Entry 4F7P (X-ray diffraction, 1.90 A resolution); this record covers chains A and B of the 3 polymer chains in the assembly.

# Chain A
Protein: HLA class I histocompatibility antigen, A-24 alpha chain
Source organism: Homo sapiens
UniProt: P05534 (1A24_HUMAN); residues 1-274 here correspond to UniProt positions 25-298 (UniProt number = residue number + 24)
Sequence (275 residues; each row starts with the number of its first residue; numbering starts at 0):
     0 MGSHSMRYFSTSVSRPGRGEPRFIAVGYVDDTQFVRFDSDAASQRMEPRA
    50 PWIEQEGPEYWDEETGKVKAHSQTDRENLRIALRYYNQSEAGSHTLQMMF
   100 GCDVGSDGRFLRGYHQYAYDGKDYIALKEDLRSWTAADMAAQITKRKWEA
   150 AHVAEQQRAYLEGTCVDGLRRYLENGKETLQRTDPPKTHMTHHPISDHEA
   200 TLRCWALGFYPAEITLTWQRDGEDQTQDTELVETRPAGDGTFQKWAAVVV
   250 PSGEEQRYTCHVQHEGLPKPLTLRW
Unresolved in the structure: 0
Cystine bridges: C101-C164, C203-C259
Sequence notes: initiating methionine (0)

# Chain B
Protein: Beta-2-microglobulin
Source organism: Homo sapiens
UniProt: P61769 (B2MG_HUMAN); residues 1-99 here correspond to UniProt positions 21-119 (UniProt number = residue number + 20)
Sequence (100 residues; each row starts with the number of its first residue; numbering starts at 0):
     0 MIQRTPKIQVYSRHPAENGKSNFLNCYVSGFHPSDIEVDLLKNGERIEKV
    50 EHSDLSFSKDWSFYLLYYTEFTPTEKDEYACRVNHVTLSQPKIVKWDRDM
Unresolved in the structure: 0
Cystine bridges: C25-C80
Sequence notes: initiating methionine (0)
UniProt features mapped onto this chain:
  - modified residue: Q2 (Pyrrolidone carboxylic acid)
  - glycosylation: I1 (N-linked (Glc) (glycation) isoleucine), K19 (N-linked (Glc) (glycation) lysine), K41 (N-linked (Glc) (glycation) lysine), K48 (N-linked (Glc) (glycation) lysine), K58 (N-linked (Glc) (glycation) lysine), K91 (N-linked (Glc) (glycation) lysine), K94 (N-linked (Glc) (glycation) lysine)

# Chain A / chain B interface
Pairs across the interface (51; chain A residue first):
  F8(A) with S55(B); F56(B), hydrophobic
  S9(A) with F56(B)
  T10(A) with L54(B); F56(B); F62(B)
  V12(A) with S33(B)
  V25(A) with D53(B); L54(B); S55(B)
  Y27(A) with S55(B); Y63(B), hydrogen bond
  Q32(A) with D53(B), hydrogen bond
  R35(A) with D53(B), salt bridge
  R48(A) with D53(B), salt bridge
  Q96(A) with H31(B); F56(B); W60(B), hydrogen bond (side chain-backbone); F62(B)
  M97(A) with F56(B)
  Q115(A) with W60(B)
  Y116(A) with W60(B)
  A117(A) with W60(B), hydrophobic
  D119(A) with H31(B)
  G120(A) with H31(B), hydrogen bond (backbone-side chain); W60(B)
  D122(A) with W60(B), hydrogen bond
  T190(A) with D98(B), hydrogen bond
  H192(A) with D98(B), salt bridge
  R202(A) with D98(B), salt bridge; M99(B)
  W204(A) with D98(B), hydrogen bond; M99(B)
  V231(A) with Q8(B)
  E232(A) with Q8(B), hydrogen bond (backbone-side chain)
  T233(A) with Y26(B)
  R234(A) with Q8(B), hydrogen bond; Y10(B); Y26(B); M99(B), hydrogen bond (side chain-backbone)
  P235(A) with Y10(B), hydrogen bond (backbone-side chain); N24(B); Y26(B)
  A236(A) with R12(B), hydrogen bond (backbone-side chain); N24(B), hydrogen bond (backbone-side chain)
  G237(A) with R12(B), hydrogen bond (backbone-side chain)
  D238(A) with R12(B)
  Q242(A) with Y10(B); S11(B); R12(B)
  W244(A) with M99(B), hydrogen bond (side chain-backbone)
Also at the interface, not in a pair above, chain A (35 interface residues in all): I23, T94, M98, L206
Also at the interface, not in a pair above, chain B (22 interface residues in all): H13, P14, S28, D59, L65

# Overview
The interface between chain A and chain B involves 35 residues on one side and 22 on the other, with 15
hydrogen bonds and 4 salt bridges. Among the polar pairs are R35(A)-D53(B), R48(A)-D53(B) and H192(A)-D98(B).
Chain A is HLA class I histocompatibility antigen, A-24 alpha chain and chain B is Beta-2-microglobulin, both
from Homo sapiens; the structure, Crystal Structure of HLA-A*2402 Complexed with a Newly Identified Peptide
from 2009H1N1 PB1 (496-505), was determined by X-ray diffraction (same publication as 4F7M and 4F7T).
